Entry 5Q0O (X-ray diffraction, 1.90 A resolution); this record covers chains A and B.

[Chain A]
Molecule: Bile acid receptor
Organism: Homo sapiens
Reference sequence: Q96RI1 (NR1H4_HUMAN); residues 248-476 here correspond to UniProt positions 258-486 (UniProt number = residue number + 10)
Amino-acid sequence (233 residues; each row starts with the number of its first residue):
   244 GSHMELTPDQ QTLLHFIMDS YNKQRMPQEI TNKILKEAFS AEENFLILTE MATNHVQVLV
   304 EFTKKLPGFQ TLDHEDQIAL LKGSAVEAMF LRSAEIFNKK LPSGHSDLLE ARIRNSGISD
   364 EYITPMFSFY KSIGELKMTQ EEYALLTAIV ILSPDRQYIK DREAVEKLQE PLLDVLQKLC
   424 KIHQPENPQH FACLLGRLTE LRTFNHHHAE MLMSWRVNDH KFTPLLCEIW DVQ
Disordered / not traced: 244-246
Differences from the reference sequence: expression tag (244-247); conflict A281 (Glu291 in Q96RI1), A354 (Glu364 in Q96RI1)
Ligand contacts: 9L7 ((2S)-2-{2-[4-(benzenecarbonyl)phenyl]-1H-benzimidazol-1-yl}-N,2-dicyclohexylacetamide): I273, I277, N287, I290, L291, M294, A295, H298, V329, M332, F333, R335, S336, I339, F340, I356, S359, I361, M369, Y373, H451, M454, L455, W458, W473
Swiss-Prot annotation at these positions:
  - binding site (chenodeoxycholate): R335, Y365, Y373, H451
  - modified residue: T446 (Phosphothreonine)
  - cross-link: K279 (Glycyl lysine isopeptide (Lys-Gly) (interchain with G-Cter in SUMO1))

[Chain B]
Molecule: Coactivator peptide src-1 HD3
Reference sequence: A8K1V4 (A8K1V4_HUMAN); numbering as in UniProt (aligned over 744-757)
Amino-acid sequence (14 residues; numbered 744 to 757; the number before each row is that of its first residue):
   744 KDHQLLRYLL DKDE
Disordered / not traced: 744, 757

[Interface between chain A and chain B]
Residue-residue contacts (25; chain A residue first):
  V303(A) - L752(B)  hydrophobic
  E304(A) - K755(B)  salt bridge
  K307(A) - L752(B)
  K307(A) - L753(B)
  K307(A) - K755(B)  hydrogen bond (side chain-backbone)
  K307(A) - D756(B)  salt bridge
  F312(A) - L753(B)  hydrophobic
  Q313(A) - L753(B)
  E318(A) - R750(B)  salt bridge
  Q320(A) - L753(B)
  I321(A) - H746(B)
  I321(A) - L749(B)
  I321(A) - R750(B)
  I321(A) - L753(B)  hydrophobic
  L324(A) - L753(B)  hydrophobic
  K325(A) - H746(B)
  K325(A) - L749(B)
  P467(A) - L748(B)
  L468(A) - L748(B)
  L468(A) - L752(B)  hydrophobic
  E471(A) - H746(B)
  E471(A) - Q747(B)  hydrogen bond (side chain-backbone)
  E471(A) - L748(B)  hydrogen bond (side chain-backbone)
  E471(A) - L749(B)  hydrogen bond (side chain-backbone)
  I472(A) - L749(B)  hydrophobic
Interface residues without a listed pair, chain A (15 interface residues in all): H317
Interface residues without a listed pair, chain B (11 interface residues in all): D745, D754

[In short]
15 residues of chain A and 11 residues of chain B are in contact, with 4 hydrogen bonds and 3 salt bridges.
Among the polar pairs are E304(A)-K755(B), K307(A)-D756(B) and E318(A)-R750(B). Bound to chain A: compound
9L7. From UniProt: 4 chenodeoxycholate-binding residues on chain A.
Chain A is Bile acid receptor (Homo sapiens) and chain B is Coactivator peptide src-1 HD3; the structure,
Ligand binding to FARNESOID-X-RECEPTOR, was determined by X-ray diffraction, deposited together with 5Q0I,
5Q0J, 5Q0K, 5Q0L, 5Q0M, 5Q0N and 30 further entries.
